Entry 8W12 (electron microscopy, 3.50 A resolution); this record covers chains E and F of the 6 polymer chains in the assembly.

# Chain E
Name: Core protein VP3
Source organism: Bluetongue virus (serotype 1 / isolate South Africa)
UniProt: Q1AE73 (Q1AE73_9REOV); residue numbers follow UniProt; this construct covers 1-901
Sequence (921 residues; row label = number of the first residue in the row; numbers below 1 keep their minus sign (Met-19 is residue -19)):
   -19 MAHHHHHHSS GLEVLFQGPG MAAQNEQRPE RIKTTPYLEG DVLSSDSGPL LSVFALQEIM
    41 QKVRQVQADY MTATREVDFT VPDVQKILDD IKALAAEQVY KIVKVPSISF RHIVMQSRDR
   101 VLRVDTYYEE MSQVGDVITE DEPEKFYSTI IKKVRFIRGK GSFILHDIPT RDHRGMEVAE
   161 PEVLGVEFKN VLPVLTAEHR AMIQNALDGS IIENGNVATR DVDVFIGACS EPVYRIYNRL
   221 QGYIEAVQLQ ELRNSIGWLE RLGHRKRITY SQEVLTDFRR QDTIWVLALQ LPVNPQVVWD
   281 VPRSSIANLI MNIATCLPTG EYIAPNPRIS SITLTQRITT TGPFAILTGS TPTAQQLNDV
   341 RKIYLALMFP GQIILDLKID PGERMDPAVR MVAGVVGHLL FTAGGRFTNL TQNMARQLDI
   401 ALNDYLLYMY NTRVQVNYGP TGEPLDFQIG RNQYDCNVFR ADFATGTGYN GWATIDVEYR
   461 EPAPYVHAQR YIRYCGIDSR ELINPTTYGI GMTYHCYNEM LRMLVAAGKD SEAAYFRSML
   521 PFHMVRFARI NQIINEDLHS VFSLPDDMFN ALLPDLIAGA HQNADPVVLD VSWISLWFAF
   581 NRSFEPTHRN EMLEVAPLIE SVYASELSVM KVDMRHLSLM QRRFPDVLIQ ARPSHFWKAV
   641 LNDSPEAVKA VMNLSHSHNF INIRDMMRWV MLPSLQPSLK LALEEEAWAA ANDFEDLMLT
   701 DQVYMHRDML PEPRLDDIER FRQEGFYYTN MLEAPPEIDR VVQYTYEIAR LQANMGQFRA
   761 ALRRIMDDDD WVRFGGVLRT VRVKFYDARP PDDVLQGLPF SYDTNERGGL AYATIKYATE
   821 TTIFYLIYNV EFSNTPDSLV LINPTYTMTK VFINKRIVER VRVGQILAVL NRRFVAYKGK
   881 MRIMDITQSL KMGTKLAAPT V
Disordered / not traced: -19 to 11, 50-62, 481-488, 895-901
Construct notes: expression tag (-19 to 0)
From the paper describing this entry:
  - mutagenesis - R431F: abolished growth in response to reverse genetics method

# Chain F
Name: VP6
Source organism: Bluetongue virus (serotype 1 / isolate South Africa)
UniProt: Q91HQ0 (Q91HQ0_9REOV); the construct lacks a stretch of the UniProt sequence and is renumbered around it, so the offset changes along the chain: 1-33 = UniProt 1-33; 158-187 = UniProt 34-63; 188-329 = UniProt 188-329
Sequence (205 residues; numbered 1 to 329; 124 numbers in that range are skipped by the numbering (no residue carries them; nothing is unmodelled there); the number before each row is that of its first residue):
     1 MSAAMLLAPG DVIKRSSEEL KQRQIQINLI DWT
   158 EGESEKESKA EAKEGDKAEE LKDGEGTQSE RDLRRKEKSG AHAKAAERGR RKQGKKPHGD
   218 AQREGTEEEK TSEEPASVGI TIEGVMSQKK LLSMIGGVER KMAPIGARES AVMLVSNSIK
   278 DVVRATAYFT APTGDPHWKE VAREASKKKN ILAYTSTGGD VKTEFLHLID HL
Disordered / not traced: 1-3, 158-259

# Chain E / chain F interface
Contacting residue pairs (36):
  Leu18(E) - Tyr285(F)
  Gly20(E) - Ala299(F)
  Gly20(E) - Ser303(F)
  Asp21(E) - Thr287(F)  hydrogen bond (backbone-side chain)
  Asp21(E) - Trp295(F)  hydrogen bond
  Asp21(E) - Ala299(F)
  Leu23(E) - Thr312(F)
  Ser310(E) - Thr314(F)
  Ser311(E) - Thr314(F)  hydrogen bond (backbone-side chain)
  Ile312(E) - Thr314(F)  hydrogen bond (backbone-side chain)
  Thr313(E) - Thr314(F)
  Thr313(E) - Glu321(F)
  Leu314(E) - Glu321(F)
  Leu314(E) - His324(F)
  Thr315(E) - His324(F)
  Ile318(E) - His324(F)
  Ile318(E) - His328(F)
  Thr320(E) - His328(F)  hydrogen bond (backbone-side chain)
  Ile326(E) - Tyr311(F)  hydrogen bond (backbone-side chain)
  Ile326(E) - Leu329(F)
  Leu327(E) - Leu309(F)  hydrophobic
  Ser330(E) - Leu309(F)
  Ser330(E) - Ala310(F)  hydrogen bond (side chain-backbone)
  Thr331(E) - Ala310(F)  hydrogen bond (backbone-backbone)
  Thr331(E) - Thr312(F)
  Thr333(E) - Tyr285(F)
  Gln335(E) - Ser303(F)
  Gln336(E) - Lys306(F)  hydrogen bond (side chain-backbone)
  Lys358(E) - Lys306(F)
  Glu363(E) - Asn307(F)
  Arg364(E) - Val280(F)
  Arg364(E) - Arg281(F)
  Met365(E) - Asn307(F)  hydrogen bond
  Asp366(E) - Thr283(F)
  Trp573(E) - Asn307(F)
  Ile574(E) - Asn307(F)
Other interface residues (no listed pair), chain E (30 interface residues in all): Thr319, Thr321, Thr328, Gly329
Other interface residues (no listed pair), chain F (23 interface residues in all): Ala4, Lys304, Ile308, Leu325

# Summary
30 residues of chain E face 23 of chain F across their interface; the contacts include 10 hydrogen bonds.
Polar contacts include Asp21(E)-Thr287(F), Asp21(E)-Trp295(F) and Ser311(E)-Thr314(F). From the paper: R431F
of chain E abolishes growth in response to reverse genetics method.
Here chain E is Core protein VP3 and chain F is VP6, both from Bluetongue virus (serotype 1 / isolate South
Africa). Entry 8W12 (Cryo-EM structure of VP3-VP6 heterohexamer) was determined by electron microscopy (same
publication as 8W19, 8W1C, 8W1O, 8W1R and 8W1S).
